3ETI - chain A; structure by X-ray diffraction, 2.20 A resolution.

[Chain A]
Name: macro domain of Non-structural protein 3
Organism: Feline infectious peritonitis virus
UniProt: Q98VG9 (R1AB_FIPV); residues 34-201 here correspond to UniProt positions 1331-1498 (UniProt number = residue number + 1297)
Chain sequence (168 residues; each row starts with the number of its first residue):
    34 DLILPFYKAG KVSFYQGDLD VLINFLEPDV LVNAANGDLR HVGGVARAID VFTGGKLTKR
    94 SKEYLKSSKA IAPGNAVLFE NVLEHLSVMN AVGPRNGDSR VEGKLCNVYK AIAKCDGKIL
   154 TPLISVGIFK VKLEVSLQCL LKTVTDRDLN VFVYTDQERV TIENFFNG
Disulfide bonds: C139-C172
Differences from the reference sequence: engineered mutation M122 (Leu1419 in Q98VG9)

[Summary]
Chain A is macro domain of Non-structural protein 3 (Feline infectious peritonitis virus); the structure,
Structure of a cubic crystal form of X (ADRP) domain from FCoV, was determined by X-ray diffraction, deposited
together with 3JZT and 3EW5.
